8QZ3 - chains A and C of the 5 polymer chains in the assembly; structure by X-ray diffraction, 2.40 A resolution.

== Chain A ==
Protein: Potassium channel subfamily K member 10
Source organism: Homo sapiens
UniProtKB: P57789 (KCNKA_HUMAN), isoform P57789-4; residues 75-340 here = UniProt positions 75-340
Chain sequence (274 residues; numbered 74 to 347; the number before each row is that of its first residue):
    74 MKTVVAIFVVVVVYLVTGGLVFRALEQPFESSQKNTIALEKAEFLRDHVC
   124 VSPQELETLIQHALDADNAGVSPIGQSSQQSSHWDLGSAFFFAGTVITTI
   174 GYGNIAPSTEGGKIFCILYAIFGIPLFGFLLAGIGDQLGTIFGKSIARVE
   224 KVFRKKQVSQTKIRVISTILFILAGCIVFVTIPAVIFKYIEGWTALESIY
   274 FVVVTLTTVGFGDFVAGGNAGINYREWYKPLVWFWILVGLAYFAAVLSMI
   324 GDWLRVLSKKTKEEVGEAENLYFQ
Disordered / not traced: 334-347
Sequence notes: initiating methionine (74); engineered mutation Gln149 (Asn in P57789), Gln152 (Asn in P57789), Gln153 (Asn in P57789); expression tag (341-347)
Metal / ion sites: K+ site 1: Thr172, Thr281 (shared with 2 residues of chain B); K+ site 2: Thr172, Ile173, Thr281, Val282 (shared with 4 residues of chain B); K+ site 3: Ile173, Gly174, Val282, Gly283 (shared with 4 residues of chain B); K+ site 4: Gly174, Tyr175, Gly283, Phe284 (shared with 4 residues of chain B); K+ site 5: Tyr175, Phe284
UniProt features mapped onto this chain:
  - binding site (K(+)): Val277

== Chain C ==
Protein: Nanobody 67
Source organism: Lama glama
Notes: antibody fragment or engineered binder
Chain sequence (137 residues; numbered 1 to 137; the number before each row is that of its first residue):
     1 QVQLVESGGGLVQAGGSLRLSCAASGRAFSTYVMGWFREAPGKERDFVAT
    51 LSRGGAVTYYADSVKGRFTISRDNAKNTVYLQMDSLEPEDTAVYYCAARD
   101 RLGGAGTATFWGDYDYWGQGTQVTVSSHHHHHHEPEA
Disordered / not traced: 128-137
Disulfide bonds: Cys22-Cys96

== Chain A / chain C interface ==
Pairs across the interface (10; chain A residue first):
  Gln127(A) with Arg27(C), hydrogen bond (side chain-backbone); Ser30(C), hydrogen bond; Thr31(C)
  Thr131(A) with Thr31(C); Arg53(C)
  His135(A) with Arg53(C); Arg101(C), hydrogen bond (side chain-backbone); Leu102(C), hydrogen bond (side chain-backbone)
  Asp138(A) with Leu102(C)
  Ala139(A) with Leu102(C), hydrophobic
Other interface residues (no listed pair), chain A (6 interface residues in all): Glu128
Other interface residues (no listed pair), chain C (8 interface residues in all): Ala28, Asn74

== In short ==
6 residues of chain A face 8 of chain C across their interface, with 4 hydrogen bonds. Among the polar pairs
are Gln127(A)-Arg27(C), Gln127(A)-Ser30(C) and His135(A)-Arg101(C). The K+ site 1 is built by Thr172(A) and
Thr281(A). From UniProt: K+-binding residue Val277(A) on chain A.
Here chain A is Potassium channel subfamily K member 10 (Homo sapiens) and chain C is Nanobody 67 (Lama
glama). Entry 8QZ3 (Crystal structure of human two pore domain potassium ion channel TREK-2 (K2P10.1) in
complex with an ...) was determined by X-ray diffraction (same publication as 8QZ1, 8QZ2 and 8QZ4).
